Entry 1XS1 (X-ray diffraction, 1.80 A resolution); this record covers chains A and B of the 3 polymer chains in the assembly.

[Chain A (and B)]
Protein: Deoxycytidine triphosphate deaminase
Source organism: Escherichia coli
Notes: EC 3.5.4.13; chain B of this document is another copy of the same molecule, construct and numbering; everything in this record applies to it too
UniProtKB: P28248 (DCD_ECOLI); residue numbers follow UniProt; this construct covers 1-193
Amino-acid sequence (193 residues; each row starts with the number of its first residue):
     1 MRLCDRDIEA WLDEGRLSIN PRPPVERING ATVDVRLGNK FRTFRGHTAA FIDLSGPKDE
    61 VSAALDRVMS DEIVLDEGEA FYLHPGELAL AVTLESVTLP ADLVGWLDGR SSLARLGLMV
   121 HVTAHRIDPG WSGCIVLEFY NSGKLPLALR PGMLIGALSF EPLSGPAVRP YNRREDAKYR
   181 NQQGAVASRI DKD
Small-molecule neighbours:
  - deoxyuridine-5'-triphosphate (DUT): Leu107, His121, Ala124, His125, Arg126, Ile127, Asp128, Trp131, Cys134, Ile135, Val136, Tyr171, Arg174, Asp176, Ala177, Lys178, Tyr179, Gln182
  - deoxyuridine-5'-triphosphate: Asp34, Gly109, Arg110, Ser111, Ser112, Arg115

[How chain A and chain B interact]
Pairs across the interface - 98 pairs, chain A then chain B:
  Met1(A) with Met1(B); Glu161(B); Pro162(B); Leu163(B); Ser164(B)
  Arg2(A) with Arg2(B); Trp106(B); Glu161(B), salt bridge; Pro162(B); Leu163(B); Ser164(B), hydrogen bond (backbone-backbone)
  Leu3(A) with Ser164(B)
  Cys4(A) with Ser164(B), hydrogen bond (backbone-side chain); Gly165(B); Pro166(B); Ala167(B), hydrophobic
  Asp5(A) with Ala167(B); Val168(B), hydrogen bond (side chain-backbone); Arg169(B), hydrogen bond (side chain-backbone)
  Arg6(A) with Val168(B)
  Asp7(A) with Ser164(B), hydrogen bond; Gly165(B)
  Glu9(A) with Arg169(B), salt bridge
  Val25(A) with Arg169(B)
  Arg27(A) with Arg174(B); Asp176(B), salt bridge
  Ile28(A) with Arg169(B), hydrogen bond (backbone-side chain)
  Asn29(A) with Arg169(B); Arg174(B)
  Gly30(A) with Pro129(B); Ala167(B); Arg169(B), hydrogen bond (backbone-backbone)
  Ala31(A) with Leu163(B), hydrophobic
  Thr32(A) with Arg126(B)
  Tyr82(A) with Phe51(B), hydrophobic
  Asp108(A) with Trp106(B); Thr123(B); His125(B), salt bridge; Arg126(B), salt bridge
  Gly109(A) with Thr123(B), hydrogen bond (backbone-backbone)
  Arg110(A) with Thr123(B); Ala124(B); Lys178(B); Ile190(B); Asp193(B), salt bridge
  Ser111(A) with Ala124(B)
  Ser112(A) with Lys178(B); Tyr179(B), hydrogen bond; Ser188(B), hydrogen bond (backbone-side chain); Arg189(B); Ile190(B)
  Leu113(A) with Leu54(B), hydrophobic; Ile190(B), hydrophobic
  Ala114(A) with Val122(B); Ala124(B), hydrophobic; Glu138(B)
  Arg115(A) with Phe44(B); Leu90(B); Val136(B); Glu138(B); Tyr179(B); Gln182(B), hydrogen bond; Val186(B), hydrogen bond (side chain-backbone); Ser188(B)
  Leu116(A) with Leu54(B), hydrophobic; Leu88(B); Ser188(B)
  Gly117(A) with Leu88(B); Val122(B)
  Leu118(A) with Val122(B); Thr123(B)
  Met119(A) with Met119(B), hydrophobic; Val122(B), hydrophobic; Thr123(B)
  Val120(A) with Thr123(B), hydrogen bond (backbone-side chain)
  His121(A) with Thr123(B)
  Ser142(A) with Leu88(B); Tyr140(B)
  Lys144(A) with Phe44(B); Glu87(B), salt bridge
  Leu145(A) with Gly46(B); Ala49(B); Phe51(B); Val68(B), hydrophobic
  Pro146(A) with Ala50(B); Phe51(B); Ile52(B), hydrogen bond (backbone-backbone)
  Leu147(A) with Ile52(B)
  Ala148(A) with Phe51(B), hydrophobic; Ile52(B), hydrogen bond (backbone-backbone); Asp53(B); Leu54(B)
  Leu149(A) with Leu54(B), hydrophobic
  Arg150(A) with Asp53(B), salt bridge; Ser55(B)
  Met153(A) with Leu54(B), hydrophobic; Ser55(B)
  Glu161(A) with Glu161(B)
Other interface residues (no listed pair), chain A (45 interface residues in all): Tyr140, Gly143, Leu154, Ala157, Ser159
Other interface residues (no listed pair), chain B (48 interface residues in all): Leu65, Val104, Ala187

[Summary]
45 residues of chain A and 48 residues of chain B are in contact; the contacts include 15 hydrogen bonds and 8
salt bridges. Polar pairs include Arg2(A)-Glu161(B), Glu9(A)-Arg169(B) and Arg27(A)-Asp176(B). Bound to chain
A: deoxyuridine-5'-triphosphate.
Both chains are Deoxycytidine triphosphate deaminase (Escherichia coli). Entry 1XS1 (dCTP deaminase from
Escherichia coli in complex with dUTP) was determined by X-ray diffraction together with 1XS4 and 1XS6 from
the same study.
